6HNB - chains A and B; structure by X-ray diffraction, 1.96 A resolution.

Chain A (and B):
Protein: Aromatic amino acid aminotransferase I
From: Candida albicans WO-1
Notes: chain B of this document is another copy of the same molecule, construct and numbering; everything in this record applies to it too
UniProtKB: C4YJ02 (C4YJ02_CANAW); residue numbers follow UniProt; this construct covers 1-491
Sequence (491 residues; each row starts with the number of its first residue):
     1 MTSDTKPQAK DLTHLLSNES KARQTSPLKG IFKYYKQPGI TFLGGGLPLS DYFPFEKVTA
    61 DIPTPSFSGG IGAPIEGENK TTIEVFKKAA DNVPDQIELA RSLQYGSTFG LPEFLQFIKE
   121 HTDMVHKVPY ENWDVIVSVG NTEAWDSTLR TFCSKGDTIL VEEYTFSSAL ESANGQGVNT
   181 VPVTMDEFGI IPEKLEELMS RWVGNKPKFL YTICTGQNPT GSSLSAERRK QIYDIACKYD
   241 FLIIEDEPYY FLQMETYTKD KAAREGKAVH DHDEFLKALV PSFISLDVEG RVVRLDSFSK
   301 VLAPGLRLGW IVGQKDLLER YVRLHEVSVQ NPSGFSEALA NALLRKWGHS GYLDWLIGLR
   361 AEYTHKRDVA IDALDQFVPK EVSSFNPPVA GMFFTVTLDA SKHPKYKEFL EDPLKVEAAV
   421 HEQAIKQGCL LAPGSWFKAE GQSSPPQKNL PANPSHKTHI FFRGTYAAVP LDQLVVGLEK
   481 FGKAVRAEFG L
Not modelled in the structure: 1-4, 450-456 (chain B: 1-5, 450-456)
Construct notes: conflict L111 (Ser in C4YJ02)
From the paper describing this entry:
  - conformationally variable residues (loop rearrangement): K29 to I40

Interface between chain A and chain B:
Contacting residue pairs - 187 pairs, chain A then chain B:
  R23(A) with E171(B); G175(B)
  Q24(A) with E171(B), hydrogen bond (backbone-side chain)
  P27(A) with S167(B); W436(B)
  L28(A) with W436(B), hydrophobic
  I31(A) with L430(B), hydrophobic; W436(B), hydrophobic
  Y34(A) with I425(B), hydrophobic; L430(B), hydrophobic
  G39(A) with G428(B)
  I40(A) with I425(B); G428(B)
  T41(A) with G428(B), hydrogen bond (backbone-backbone); C429(B); L430(B), hydrogen bond (backbone-backbone); Q473(B); V476(B); G477(B)
  F42(A) with L430(B), hydrophobic; V469(B)
  L43(A) with L430(B), hydrogen bond (backbone-backbone); R463(B); G464(B); T465(B), hydrogen bond (backbone-backbone); V469(B), hydrophobic
  G44(A) with L430(B), hydrogen bond (backbone-backbone); A432(B); R463(B), hydrogen bond (backbone-side chain)
  G45(A) with F393(B); R463(B), hydrogen bond (backbone-side chain); T465(B)
  G46(A) with M392(B)
  L47(A) with A468(B)
  P48(A) with P304(B), hydrophobic
  L49(A) with K366(B); A467(B); A468(B)
  Y52(A) with I71(B), hydrophobic; G72(B); W355(B); E362(B), hydrogen bond; K366(B), hydrogen bond
  F53(A) with L302(B); A303(B), hydrophobic; P304(B)
  P54(A) with D61(B); I62(B); P63(B); L302(B); L343(B), hydrophobic; W355(B), hydrophobic
  F55(A) with D61(B); L343(B), hydrophobic
  E56(A) with D61(B), hydrogen bond (backbone-backbone); I75(B)
  K57(A) with A60(B); D61(B), hydrogen bond (backbone-backbone)
  V58(A) with V58(B), hydrophobic; T59(B); L339(B), hydrophobic
  T59(A) with V58(B); T59(B), hydrogen bond
  A60(A) with K57(B)
  D61(A) with P54(B); F55(B); E56(B), hydrogen bond (backbone-backbone); K57(B), hydrogen bond (backbone-backbone)
  I62(A) with P54(B)
  P63(A) with P54(B)
  I71(A) with Y52(B), hydrophobic
  G72(A) with D51(B); Y52(B)
  I75(A) with E56(B)
  L103(A) with A303(B); P304(B); G305(B), hydrogen bond (backbone-backbone)
  Q104(A) with P304(B)
  Y105(A) with S299(B); K300(B), hydrogen bond; P304(B), hydrophobic; R307(B)
  T142(A) with E326(B); V327(B); S328(B); Q330(B), hydrogen bond
  E143(A) with S328(B), hydrogen bond (backbone-backbone)
  D146(A) with R150(B), salt bridge; V327(B); S328(B)
  R150(A) with D146(B), salt bridge; R150(B); Q176(B)
  S167(A) with P27(B)
  S168(A) with V327(B)
  E171(A) with R23(B); Q24(B), hydrogen bond (side chain-backbone); V327(B)
  S172(A) with V327(B)
  G175(A) with R23(B)
  Q176(A) with R150(B)
  S299(A) with Y105(B)
  K300(A) with Y105(B), hydrogen bond
  L302(A) with F53(B); P54(B)
  A303(A) with F53(B), hydrophobic; L103(B)
  P304(A) with P48(B), hydrophobic; F53(B); L103(B); Q104(B); Y105(B), hydrophobic
  G305(A) with L103(B), hydrogen bond (backbone-backbone); S333(B); G334(B), hydrogen bond (backbone-backbone)
  L306(A) with F335(B), hydrophobic
  R307(A) with Y105(B); Q330(B); N331(B); P332(B); S333(B)
  E326(A) with T142(B)
  V327(A) with T142(B); D146(B); S168(B); E171(B); S172(B), hydrogen bond (backbone-side chain)
  S328(A) with T142(B); E143(B), hydrogen bond (backbone-backbone); D146(B)
  V329(A) with V329(B), hydrophobic
  Q330(A) with T142(B); R307(B)
  N331(A) with R307(B)
  P332(A) with R307(B)
  S333(A) with G305(B); R307(B); S333(B); S336(B), hydrogen bond
  G334(A) with G305(B), hydrogen bond (backbone-backbone)
  F335(A) with L306(B), hydrophobic; S336(B); L339(B), hydrophobic
  S336(A) with S333(B), hydrogen bond; F335(B)
  L339(A) with F335(B), hydrophobic
  L343(A) with F55(B), hydrophobic
  W355(A) with Y52(B); P54(B), hydrophobic
  E362(A) with Y52(B), hydrogen bond
  K366(A) with L49(B); Y52(B), hydrogen bond
  M392(A) with G46(B)
  F393(A) with G45(B)
  I425(A) with Y34(B), hydrophobic; I40(B)
  G428(A) with G39(B); I40(B); T41(B), hydrogen bond (backbone-backbone)
  C429(A) with T41(B); L43(B), hydrophobic
  L430(A) with I31(B); Y34(B), hydrophobic; I40(B), hydrophobic; T41(B), hydrogen bond (backbone-backbone); F42(B), hydrophobic; L43(B), hydrogen bond (backbone-backbone); G44(B), hydrogen bond (backbone-backbone)
  A432(A) with G44(B)
  W436(A) with P27(B); I31(B), hydrophobic
  R463(A) with L28(B); L43(B); G44(B), hydrogen bond (side chain-backbone); G45(B), hydrogen bond (side chain-backbone)
  G464(A) with L43(B)
  T465(A) with L43(B), hydrogen bond (backbone-backbone); G45(B)
  A467(A) with L49(B)
  A468(A) with L47(B)
  V469(A) with F42(B); L43(B), hydrophobic
  Q473(A) with T41(B)
  V476(A) with T41(B)
  G477(A) with T41(B)
  K480(A) with G39(B), hydrogen bond (side chain-backbone); T41(B), hydrogen bond
Other interface residues (no listed pair), chain A (99 interface residues in all): E19, D51, S102, V139, W347, Y363, F394, H421, L431, F437, L474, L478
Other interface residues (no listed pair), chain B (99 interface residues in all): E19, G30, S102, V139, W347, Y363, H421, L431, F437, L474, L478, K480

Overview:
Chain A and chain B each contribute 99 residues to their interface; the contacts include 39 hydrogen bonds and
2 salt bridges. Polar pairs include D146(A)-R150(B), Q24(A)-E171(B) and G44(A)-R463(B). From the paper:
conformational variability at K29(A).
Chain A and chain B are both Aromatic amino acid aminotransferase I (Candida albicans WO-1); the structure,
Crystal structure of aminotransferase Aro8 from Candida albicans, was determined by X-ray diffraction (same
publication as 6HND, 6HNU and 6HNV).
